9F2D - chains A and B; structure by X-ray diffraction, 2.89 A resolution.

[Chain A]
Molecule: Rifin RBK21
Organism: Plasmodium falciparum
Chain sequence (152 residues; numbered 148 to 299; the number before each row is that of its first residue):
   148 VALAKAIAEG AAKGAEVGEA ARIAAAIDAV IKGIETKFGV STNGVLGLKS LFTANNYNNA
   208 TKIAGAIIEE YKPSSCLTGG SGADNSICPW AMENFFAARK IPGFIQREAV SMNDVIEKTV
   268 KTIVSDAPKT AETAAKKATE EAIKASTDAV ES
Unresolved in the structure: 148-164, 247-253, 276-299
Disulfides: Cys223-Cys235
Glycans and other covalent adducts: N-acetylglucosamine (NAG) linked to Asn206

[Chain B]
Molecule: KIR2DL protein
Organism: Homo sapiens
UniProtKB: A0A191URJ7 (A0A191URJ7_HUMAN); numbering as in UniProt (aligned over 27-221)
Chain sequence (195 residues; each row starts with the number of its first residue):
    27 RKPSLLAHPG PLVKSEETVI LQCWSDVMFE HFLLHREGMF NDTLRLIGEH HDGVSKANFS
    87 ISRMTQDLAG TYRCYGSVTH SPYQVSAPSD PLDIVIIGLY EKPSLSAQPG PTVLAGENVT
   147 LSCSSRSSYD MYHLSREGEA HERRLPAGPK VNGTFQADFP LGPATHGGTY RCFGSFHDSP
   207 YEWSKSSDPL LVSVT
Unresolved in the structure: 221
Disulfides: Cys49-Cys100, Cys149-Cys198
Glycans and other covalent adducts: N-acetylglucosamine (NAG) linked to Asn144
Reported in the primary citation:
  - post-translational modification sites: Asn67
  - mutagenesis - V111F: unchanged binding to Rifin RBK21 (chain A)

[Chain A / chain B interface]
Contacting residue pairs - 31 pairs, chain A then chain B:
  Ser221(A) - His61(B)
  Ser221(A) - Asp68(B)
  Ser221(A) - Thr69(B)  hydrogen bond
  Leu224(A) - His61(B)
  Leu224(A) - Thr69(B)
  Leu224(A) - Tyr101(B)  hydrophobic
  Leu224(A) - Val111(B)
  Thr225(A) - Tyr101(B)
  Met239(A) - Tyr109(B)  hydrophobic
  Phe242(A) - Leu59(B)  hydrophobic
  Phe242(A) - Thr69(B)
  Phe242(A) - Arg71(B)
  Phe243(A) - Leu59(B)  hydrophobic
  Phe243(A) - Thr69(B)
  Phe243(A) - Arg71(B)
  Ala244(A) - Pro108(B)  hydrophobic
  Ala244(A) - Tyr109(B)  hydrophobic
  Ala245(A) - Arg71(B)  hydrogen bond (backbone-side chain)
  Arg254(A) - Ile73(B)
  Glu255(A) - Arg71(B)
  Ala256(A) - Arg71(B)
  Ala256(A) - Leu72(B)  hydrophobic
  Val257(A) - Thr69(B)
  Val257(A) - Leu70(B)
  Val257(A) - Arg71(B)  hydrogen bond (backbone-backbone)
  Ser258(A) - Asp68(B)  hydrogen bond
  Ser258(A) - Thr69(B)
  Met259(A) - Asp68(B)  hydrogen bond (backbone-side chain)
  Met259(A) - Thr69(B)  hydrogen bond (backbone-backbone)
  Asn260(A) - Asn67(B)  hydrogen bond (side chain-backbone)
  Asn260(A) - Asp68(B)  hydrogen bond (backbone-side chain)
Also at the interface, not in a pair above, chain B (14 interface residues in all): Phe85
The authors on this interface:
  - pairs named by the authors: Ser258(A)-Asp68(B) (hydrogen bond)
  - interface residues, chain A: Ser221(A), Leu224(A), Phe242(A)
  - hot spots on chain A (mutagenesis) - S221R: abolished binding to KIR2DL protein (chain B)
  - interface residues, chain B: Leu59(B), Tyr101(B), Val111(B)

[Overview]
15 residues of chain A and 14 residues of chain B are in contact, with 8 hydrogen bonds. Polar pairs include
Ser221(A)-Thr69(B), Ala245(A)-Arg71(B) and Ser258(A)-Asp68(B). The authors report a hydrogen bond between
Ser258(A) and Asp68(B). The paper reports that S221R of chain A abolishes binding to KIR2DL protein (chain B);
interface residues Ser221(A), Leu224(A) and Leu59(B) among others.
Here chain A is Rifin RBK21 (Plasmodium falciparum) and chain B is KIR2DL protein (Homo sapiens). Entry 9F2D
(KIR2DL1 bound to RIFIN RBK21) was determined by X-ray diffraction together with 9HML from the same study.
